Entry 5Z7W (X-ray diffraction, 1.66 A resolution); this record covers chain A.

== Chain A ==
Name: Hyposensitive to light 1
Organism: Striga hermonthica
UniProtKB: A0A0M4AV81 (A0A0M4AV81_STRHE); numbering as in UniProt (aligned over 1-272)
Amino-acid sequence (277 residues; numbered -4 to 272; the number before each row is that of its first residue; numbers below 1 keep their minus sign (Gly-4 is residue -4)):
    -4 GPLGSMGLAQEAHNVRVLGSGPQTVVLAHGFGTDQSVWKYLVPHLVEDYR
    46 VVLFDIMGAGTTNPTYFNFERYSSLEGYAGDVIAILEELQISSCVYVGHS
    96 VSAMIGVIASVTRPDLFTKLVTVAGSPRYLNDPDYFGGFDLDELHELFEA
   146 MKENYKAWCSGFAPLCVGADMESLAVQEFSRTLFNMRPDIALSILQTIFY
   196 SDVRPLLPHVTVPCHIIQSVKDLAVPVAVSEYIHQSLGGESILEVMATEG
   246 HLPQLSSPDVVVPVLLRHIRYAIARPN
Not modelled in the structure: -4 to 1, 271-272
Sequence notes: expression tag (-4 to 0)
Metal / ion sites: Mg2+ site 1 near Ser95 (its only coordinating residue here); Na+ site 1: Pro109, Phe112; Mg2+ site 2 near Asp129 (its only coordinating residue here); Na+ site 2 near Glu141 (its only coordinating residue here)
Reported in the primary citation:
  - specificity-determining residues: Leu142, Leu190, Phe194

== Summary ==
Pro109 and Phe112 form the Na+ site 1. The paper reports specificity determinants Leu142, Leu190 and Phe194.
Chain A is Hyposensitive to light 1 (Striga hermonthica); the structure, Crystal structure of Striga
hermonthica HTL1 (ShHTL1), was determined by X-ray diffraction, deposited together with 5Z7X, 5Z7Y and 5Z7Z.
